1FL9 - chain A; structure by X-ray diffraction, 2.50 A resolution.

Chain A:
Molecule: Hypothetical protein HI0065
Organism: Haemophilus influenzae
UniProt: P44492 (Y065_HAEIN); numbering as in UniProt (aligned over 1-158)
Amino-acid sequence (161 residues; numbered -2 to 158; the number before each row is that of its first residue; numbers below 1 keep their minus sign (Gly-2 is residue -2)):
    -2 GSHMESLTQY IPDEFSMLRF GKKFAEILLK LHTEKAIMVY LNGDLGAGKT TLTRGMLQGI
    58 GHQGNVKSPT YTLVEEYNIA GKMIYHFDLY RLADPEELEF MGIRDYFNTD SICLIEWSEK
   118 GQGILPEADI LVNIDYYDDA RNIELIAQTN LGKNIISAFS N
Not modelled in the structure: -2 to 0, 158
Swiss-Prot annotation at these positions:
  - binding site (ATP): Glu11, Gly43 to Thr48, Asp136
  - binding site (Mg(2+)): Thr47, Glu113

Overview:
From UniProt: 8 ATP-binding residues and Mg2+-binding residues Thr47 and Glu113.
Chain A is Hypothetical protein HI0065 (Haemophilus influenzae); the structure, The yjee protein, was
determined by X-ray diffraction, deposited together with 1HTW.
